Entry 4Y52 (X-ray diffraction, 3.50 A resolution); this record covers chains A and B of the 13 polymer chains in the assembly.

# Chain A
Name: DNA-directed RNA polymerase II subunit RPB1
From: Saccharomyces cerevisiae (strain ATCC 204508 / S288c)
Notes: EC 2.7.7.6
UniProtKB: P04050 (RPB1_YEAST); residue numbers follow UniProt; this construct covers 1-1733
Chain sequence (1733 residues; row label = number of the first residue in the row):
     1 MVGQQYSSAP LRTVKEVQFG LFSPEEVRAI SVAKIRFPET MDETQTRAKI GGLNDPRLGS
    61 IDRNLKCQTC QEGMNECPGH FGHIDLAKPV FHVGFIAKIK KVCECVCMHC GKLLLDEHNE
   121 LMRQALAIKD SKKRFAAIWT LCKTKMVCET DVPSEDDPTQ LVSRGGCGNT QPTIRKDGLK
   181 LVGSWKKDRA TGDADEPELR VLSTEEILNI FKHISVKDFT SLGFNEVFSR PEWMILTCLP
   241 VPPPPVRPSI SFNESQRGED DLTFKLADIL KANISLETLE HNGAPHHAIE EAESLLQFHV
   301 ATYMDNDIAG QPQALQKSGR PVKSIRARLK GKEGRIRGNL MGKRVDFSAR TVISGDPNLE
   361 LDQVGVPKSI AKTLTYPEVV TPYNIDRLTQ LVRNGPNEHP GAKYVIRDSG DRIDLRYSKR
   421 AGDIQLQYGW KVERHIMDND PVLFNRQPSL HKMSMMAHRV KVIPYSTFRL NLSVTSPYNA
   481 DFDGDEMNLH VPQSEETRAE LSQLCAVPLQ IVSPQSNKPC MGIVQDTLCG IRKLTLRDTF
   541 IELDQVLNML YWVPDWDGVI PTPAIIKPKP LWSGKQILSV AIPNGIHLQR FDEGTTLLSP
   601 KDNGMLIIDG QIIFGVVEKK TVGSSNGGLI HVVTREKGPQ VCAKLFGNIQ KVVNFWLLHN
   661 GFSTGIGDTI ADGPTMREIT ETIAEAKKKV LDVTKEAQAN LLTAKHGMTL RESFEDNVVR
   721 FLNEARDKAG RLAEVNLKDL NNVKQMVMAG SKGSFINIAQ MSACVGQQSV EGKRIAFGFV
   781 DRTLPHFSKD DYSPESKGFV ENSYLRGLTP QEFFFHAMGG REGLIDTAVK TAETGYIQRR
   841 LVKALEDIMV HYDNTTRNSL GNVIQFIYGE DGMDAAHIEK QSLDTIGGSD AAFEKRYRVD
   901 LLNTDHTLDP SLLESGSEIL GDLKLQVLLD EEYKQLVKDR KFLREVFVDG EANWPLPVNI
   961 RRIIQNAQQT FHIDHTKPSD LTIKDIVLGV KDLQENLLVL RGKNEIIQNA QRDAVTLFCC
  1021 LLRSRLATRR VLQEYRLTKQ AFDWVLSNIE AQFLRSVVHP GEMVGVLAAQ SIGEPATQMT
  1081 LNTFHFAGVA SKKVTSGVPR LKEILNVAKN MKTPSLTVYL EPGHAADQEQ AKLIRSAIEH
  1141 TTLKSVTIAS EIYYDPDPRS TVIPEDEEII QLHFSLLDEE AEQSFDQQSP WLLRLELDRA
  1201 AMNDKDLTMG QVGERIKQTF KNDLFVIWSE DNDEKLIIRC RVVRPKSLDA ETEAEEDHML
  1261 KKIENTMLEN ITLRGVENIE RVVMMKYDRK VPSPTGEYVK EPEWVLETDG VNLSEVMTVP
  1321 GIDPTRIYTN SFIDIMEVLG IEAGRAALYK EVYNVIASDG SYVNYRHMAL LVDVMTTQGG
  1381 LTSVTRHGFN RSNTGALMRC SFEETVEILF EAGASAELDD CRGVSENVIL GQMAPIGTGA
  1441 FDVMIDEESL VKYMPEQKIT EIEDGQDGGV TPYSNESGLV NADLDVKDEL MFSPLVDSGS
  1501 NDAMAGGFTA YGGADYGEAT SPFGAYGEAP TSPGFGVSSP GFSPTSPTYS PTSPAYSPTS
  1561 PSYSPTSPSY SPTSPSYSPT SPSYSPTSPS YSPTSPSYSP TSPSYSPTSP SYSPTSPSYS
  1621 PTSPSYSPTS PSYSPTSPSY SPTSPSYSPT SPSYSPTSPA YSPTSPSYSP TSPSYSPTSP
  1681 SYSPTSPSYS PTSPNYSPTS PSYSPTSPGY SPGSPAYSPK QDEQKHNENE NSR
Not modelled in the structure: 1-2, 149-150, 155-160, 187-198, 1082-1091, 1177-1186, 1244-1253, 1446-1733
Bound ions: Zn2+ site 1: Cys67, Cys70, Cys77, His80; Zn2+ site 2: Cys107, Cys110, Cys148, Cys167; Mg2+: Asp483, Asp485 (shared with 1 residue of chain R)
Swiss-Prot annotation at these positions:
  - region: Pro248 to Asp260 (Lid loop), Asn306 to Lys323 (Rudder loop), Pro810 to Glu822 (Bridging helix)
  - binding site (Zn(2+)): Cys67, Cys70, Cys77, His80, Cys107, Cys110, Cys148, Cys167
  - binding site (Mg(2+)): Asp481, Asp483, Asp485
  - modified residue: Thr1471 (Phosphothreonine)
  - cross-link (Glycyl lysine isopeptide (Lys-Gly)): Lys695 (interchain with G-Cter in ubiquitin), Lys1246 (interchain with G-Cter in ubiquitin), Lys1350 (interchain with G-Cter in ubiquitin)
  - natural variant: Ser1653 to Pro1659 (deletion: In strain: A364A)
  - mutagenesis: Lys1246 (K1246R: Impairs ubiquitination during transcription stress)

# Chain B
Name: DNA-directed RNA polymerase II subunit RPB2
From: Saccharomyces cerevisiae (strain ATCC 204508 / S288c)
Notes: EC 2.7.7.6
UniProtKB: P08518 (RPB2_YEAST); residues 1-1224 here = UniProt positions 1-1224
Chain sequence (1224 residues; numbered 1 to 1224; the number before each row is that of its first residue):
     1 MSDLANSEKY YDEDPYGFED ESAPITAEDS WAVISAFFRE KGLVSQQLDS FNQFVDYTLQ
    61 DIICEDSTLI LEQLAQHTTE SDNISRKYEI SFGKIYVTKP MVNESDGVTH ALYPQEARLR
   121 NLTYSSGLFV DVKKRTYEAI DVPGRELKYE LIAEESEDDS ESGKVFIGRL PIMLRSKNCY
   181 LSEATESDLY KLKECPFDMG GYFIINGSEK VLIAQERSAG NIVQVFKKAA PSPISHVAEI
   241 RSALEKGSRF ISTLQVKLYG REGSSARTIK ATLPYIKQDI PIVIIFRALG IIPDGEILEH
   301 ICYDVNDWQM LEMLKPCVED GFVIQDRETA LDFIGRRGTA LGIKKEKRIQ YAKDILQKEF
   361 LPHITQLEGF ESRKAFFLGY MINRLLLCAL DRKDQDDRDH FGKKRLDLAG PLLAQLFKTL
   421 FKKLTKDIFR YMQRTVEEAH DFNMKLAINA KTITSGLKYA LATGNWGEQK KAMSSRAGVS
   481 QVLNRYTYSS TLSHLRRTNT PIGRDGKLAK PRQLHNTHWG LVCPAETPEG QACGLVKNLS
   541 LMSCISVGTD PMPIITFLSE WGMEPLEDYV PHQSPDATRV FVNGVWHGVH RNPARLMETL
   601 RTLRRKGDIN PEVSMIRDIR EKELKIFTDA GRVYRPLFIV EDDESLGHKE LKVRKGHIAK
   661 LMATEYQDIE GGFEDVEEYT WSSLLNEGLV EYIDAEEEES ILIAMQPEDL EPAEANEEND
   721 LDVDPAKRIR VSHHATTFTH CEIHPSMILG VAASIIPFPD HNQSPRNTYQ SAMGKQAMGV
   781 FLTNYNVRMD TMANILYYPQ KPLGTTRAME YLKFRELPAG QNAIVAIACY SGYNQEDSMI
   841 MNQSSIDRGL FRSLFFRSYM DQEKKYGMSI TETFEKPQRT NTLRMKHGTY DKLDDDGLIA
   901 PGVRVSGEDV IIGKTTPISP DEEELGQRTA YHSKRDASTP LRSTENGIVD QVLVTTNQDG
   961 LKFVKVRVRT TKIPQIGDKF ASRHGQKGTI GITYRREDMP FTAEGIVPDL IINPHAIPSR
  1021 MTVAHLIECL LSKVAALSGN EGDASPFTDI TVEGISKLLR EHGYQSRGFE VMYNGHTGKK
  1081 LMAQIFFGPT YYQRLRHMVD DKIHARARGP MQVLTRQPVE GRSRDGGLRF GEMERDCMIA
  1141 HGAASFLKER LMEASDAFRV HICGICGLMT VIAKLNHNQF ECKGCDNKID IYQIHIPYAA
  1201 KLLFQELMAM NITPRLYTDR SRDF
Not modelled in the structure: 1-19, 71-89, 135-163, 336-344, 438-445, 503-508, 669-677, 716-721, 920-932, 1222-1224
Bound ions: Zn2+: Cys1163, Cys1166, Cys1182, Cys1185
Reported in the primary citation:
  - conformationally variable residues (side-chain flip): Gln531
  - mutagenesis - Q531A (2.6-fold): increased catalytic activity on GTP
  - mutagenesis - Q531H: unchanged catalytic activity on GTP

# Chain A / chain B interface
Residue-residue contacts - 424 pairs, chain A then chain B:
  Gln4(A) - Phe1158(B)
  Gln4(A) - Arg1159(B)  hydrogen bond (side chain-backbone)
  Gln5(A) - Arg1159(B)  hydrogen bond (backbone-side chain)
  Tyr6(A) - Arg1159(B)
  Tyr6(A) - Leu1175(B)
  Ser7(A) - Arg1159(B)
  Ser7(A) - His1161(B)  hydrogen bond
  Ser7(A) - Leu1175(B)
  Ser7(A) - Gln1193(B)
  Ser8(A) - Asn1178(B)
  Ala9(A) - Ile1191(B)  hydrophobic
  Ala9(A) - Tyr1192(B)
  Ala9(A) - Gln1193(B)
  Pro10(A) - Ile1191(B)
  Pro10(A) - Tyr1192(B)
  Pro10(A) - Gln1193(B)  hydrogen bond (backbone-backbone)
  Leu11(A) - Gln1193(B)
  Leu11(A) - Ile1194(B)  hydrophobic
  Leu11(A) - His1195(B)
  Arg12(A) - Tyr1192(B)  hydrogen bond
  Arg12(A) - Gln1193(B)  hydrogen bond (backbone-backbone)
  Arg12(A) - Ile1194(B)
  Arg12(A) - Thr1218(B)
  Thr13(A) - Thr1218(B)
  Val14(A) - Tyr1217(B)
  Lys15(A) - Tyr1217(B)  hydrogen bond (backbone-backbone)
  Lys15(A) - Thr1218(B)  hydrogen bond (side chain-backbone)
  Lys15(A) - Asp1219(B)
  Lys15(A) - Arg1220(B)  hydrogen bond (backbone-side chain)
  Glu16(A) - Arg1215(B)
  Glu16(A) - Tyr1217(B)  hydrogen bond (backbone-backbone)
  Glu16(A) - Asp1219(B)
  Glu16(A) - Arg1220(B)
  Glu16(A) - Ser1221(B)
  Val17(A) - Arg1215(B)
  Gln18(A) - Thr1213(B)
  Gln18(A) - Arg1215(B)  hydrogen bond (backbone-backbone)
  Gln18(A) - Tyr1217(B)
  Phe19(A) - Thr1213(B)
  Gly20(A) - Ile1212(B)
  Gly20(A) - Thr1213(B)  hydrogen bond (backbone-backbone)
  Leu21(A) - Asn1211(B)
  Leu21(A) - Thr1213(B)  hydrogen bond (backbone-side chain)
  Phe22(A) - Leu1168(B)  hydrophobic
  Phe22(A) - Met1208(B)  hydrophobic
  Phe22(A) - Asn1211(B)  hydrogen bond (backbone-backbone)
  Phe22(A) - Thr1213(B)
  Glu26(A) - Arg1215(B)  salt bridge
  Ala29(A) - Lys1183(B)
  Ala29(A) - Gly1184(B)
  Ile30(A) - Leu1168(B)  hydrophobic
  Ile30(A) - Thr1170(B)
  Ile30(A) - Lys1183(B)
  Ser31(A) - Lys1183(B)
  Thr69(A) - Lys1174(B)
  Cys70(A) - Lys1174(B)
  Glu72(A) - Leu1175(B)
  Glu72(A) - Asn1176(B)
  Met74(A) - Arg1116(B)
  Asn75(A) - Arg1116(B)  hydrogen bond (backbone-side chain)
  Asn75(A) - Phe1158(B)
  Glu76(A) - Phe1158(B)
  Glu76(A) - Arg1159(B)  salt bridge
  Glu76(A) - Leu1175(B)
  Pro78(A) - Phe1158(B)  hydrophobic
  Pro78(A) - Lys1201(B)
  Pro78(A) - Gln1205(B)  hydrogen bond (backbone-side chain)
  Phe81(A) - Gln1205(B)
  Phe81(A) - Met1208(B)  hydrophobic
  Phe81(A) - Ala1209(B)
  His92(A) - Met1210(B)
  Leu236(A) - Asn1211(B)
  Cys238(A) - Asn1211(B)
  Pro240(A) - Met1208(B)
  Pro240(A) - Ala1209(B)
  Pro240(A) - Asn1211(B)
  Pro242(A) - Ala1209(B)  hydrophobic
  Pro245(A) - Leu1114(B)
  Pro245(A) - Tyr1198(B)
  Pro245(A) - Lys1201(B)
  Val246(A) - Leu1114(B)
  Val246(A) - Gln1205(B)
  Val246(A) - Glu1206(B)
  Ile250(A) - Val1113(B)  hydrophobic
  Glu254(A) - Tyr866(B)
  Glu254(A) - Arg884(B)  salt bridge
  Glu254(A) - Thr916(B)
  Glu254(A) - Arg935(B)
  Glu254(A) - Asp936(B)
  Gln256(A) - Arg935(B)  hydrogen bond
  Tyr303(A) - Ala1209(B)
  Met304(A) - Met1210(B)  hydrophobic
  Arg320(A) - Lys470(B)
  Arg320(A) - Ala472(B)
  Arg320(A) - Met473(B)
  Pro321(A) - Met473(B)
  Ile325(A) - Met1210(B)  hydrophobic
  Arg328(A) - Glu1206(B)  salt bridge
  Leu329(A) - Glu1206(B)
  Arg335(A) - Leu1202(B)
  Arg335(A) - Glu1206(B)  salt bridge
  Ile336(A) - Leu1203(B)  hydrophobic
  Arg337(A) - Arg1129(B)  hydrogen bond (backbone-side chain)
  Arg337(A) - Glu1132(B)  salt bridge
  Gly338(A) - Arg1129(B)  hydrogen bond (backbone-side chain)
  Asn339(A) - Thr1115(B)
  Asn339(A) - Gln1117(B)  hydrogen bond (backbone-side chain)
  Asn339(A) - Ala1199(B)
  Leu340(A) - Ala1199(B)  hydrophobic
  Leu340(A) - Ala1200(B)
  Leu340(A) - Leu1203(B)  hydrophobic
  Met341(A) - Glu1132(B)
  Met341(A) - Arg1135(B)
  Gly342(A) - Arg1129(B)
  Gly342(A) - Phe1130(B)
  Lys343(A) - Gln1117(B)
  Lys343(A) - Phe1130(B)  hydrogen bond (backbone-backbone)
  Lys343(A) - Leu1151(B)
  Lys343(A) - Ser1155(B)  hydrogen bond
  Lys343(A) - Asp1156(B)  salt bridge
  Arg344(A) - Gln1117(B)
  Arg344(A) - Pro1118(B)
  Arg344(A) - Val1119(B)
  Arg344(A) - Glu1120(B)  salt bridge
  Arg344(A) - Gly1127(B)  hydrogen bond (side chain-backbone)
  Arg344(A) - Leu1128(B)
  Arg344(A) - Arg1129(B)
  Arg344(A) - Ser1155(B)  hydrogen bond (backbone-side chain)
  Val345(A) - Pro1118(B)
  Val345(A) - Gly1127(B)
  Val345(A) - Leu1128(B)  hydrogen bond (backbone-backbone)
  Val345(A) - Arg1150(B)
  Val345(A) - Ala1154(B)  hydrophobic
  Asp346(A) - Arg1106(B)  salt bridge
  Asp346(A) - Arg1108(B)
  Asp346(A) - Gly1109(B)
  Asp346(A) - Met1111(B)
  Asp346(A) - Pro1118(B)
  Asp346(A) - Arg1150(B)  hydrogen bond (backbone-side chain)
  Asp346(A) - Ala1154(B)
  Asp346(A) - Ser1155(B)
  Phe347(A) - Arg1106(B)  hydrogen bond (backbone-backbone)
  Phe347(A) - Ala1107(B)  hydrophobic
  Phe347(A) - Arg1150(B)  hydrogen bond (backbone-side chain)
  Ser348(A) - Ala1105(B)
  Ser348(A) - Arg1106(B)  hydrogen bond (backbone-backbone)
  Ser348(A) - Gly1127(B)
  Ser348(A) - Leu1128(B)  hydrogen bond (side chain-backbone)
  Ala349(A) - His1104(B)
  Ala349(A) - Ala1105(B)  hydrophobic
  Ala349(A) - Leu1128(B)
  Arg350(A) - Ile1103(B)
  Arg350(A) - His1104(B)  hydrogen bond (backbone-backbone)
  Arg350(A) - Leu1128(B)
  Thr351(A) - Val1099(B)
  Thr351(A) - Ile1103(B)
  Val352(A) - Gly977(B)
  Val352(A) - Val1099(B)  hydrophobic
  Gly355(A) - Tyr833(B)
  Asp356(A) - Tyr833(B)  hydrogen bond
  Pro357(A) - Ser831(B)
  Pro357(A) - Gly832(B)
  Pro357(A) - Tyr833(B)
  Asn358(A) - Tyr833(B)
  Ile370(A) - Ile1103(B)  hydrophobic
  Ile370(A) - Ala1105(B)  hydrophobic
  Thr373(A) - Ala1105(B)
  Thr373(A) - Ala1107(B)
  Leu374(A) - Arg1106(B)
  Leu374(A) - Ala1107(B)  hydrophobic
  Thr375(A) - Ala1107(B)
  Arg412(A) - Arg1108(B)
  Glu433(A) - Arg1108(B)  salt bridge
  Leu443(A) - Met1138(B)  hydrophobic
  Leu443(A) - Phe1146(B)  hydrophobic
  Asn445(A) - Glu1134(B)
  Gln447(A) - Glu1134(B)
  Ser449(A) - Met1133(B)
  Ser449(A) - Glu1134(B)  hydrogen bond
  Ser449(A) - Cys1137(B)
  His451(A) - Cys1137(B)  hydrogen bond (backbone-side chain)
  Lys452(A) - Cys1137(B)
  Lys452(A) - Ala1140(B)
  Lys452(A) - His1141(B)  hydrogen bond (backbone-side chain)
  Met455(A) - Phe1130(B)  hydrophobic
  Met455(A) - Glu1134(B)
  Met455(A) - Cys1137(B)  hydrophobic
  Met455(A) - Met1138(B)  hydrophobic
  Met455(A) - His1141(B)  hydrogen bond (backbone-side chain)
  Tyr465(A) - Ile976(B)  hydrophobic
  Ser466(A) - Gln975(B)  hydrogen bond
  Ser466(A) - Val1099(B)
  Ser466(A) - Asp1100(B)  hydrogen bond
  Ser466(A) - Ile1103(B)
  Thr467(A) - Ile976(B)
  Thr467(A) - Gly977(B)
  Arg469(A) - Ile976(B)
  Arg469(A) - Gly991(B)  hydrogen bond (side chain-backbone)
  Leu472(A) - Gln835(B)
  Thr475(A) - Glu836(B)
  Asp481(A) - Glu836(B)
  Asp481(A) - Asp837(B)
  Phe482(A) - Gln835(B)
  Phe482(A) - Glu836(B)  hydrogen bond (backbone-backbone)
  Phe482(A) - Asp837(B)
  Phe482(A) - Ser838(B)
  Phe482(A) - Thr989(B)  hydrogen bond (backbone-backbone)
  Asp483(A) - Asp837(B)  hydrogen bond (backbone-backbone)
  Asp483(A) - Lys979(B)
  Asp483(A) - Lys987(B)  salt bridge
  Asp483(A) - Gly988(B)
  Asp483(A) - Thr989(B)
  Gly484(A) - Thr989(B)
  Glu486(A) - Lys1102(B)  salt bridge
  Asn488(A) - Leu1128(B)
  His490(A) - Phe1130(B)
  His490(A) - Arg1150(B)  hydrogen bond
  Val491(A) - Arg1150(B)  hydrogen bond (backbone-side chain)
  Pro492(A) - Glu1149(B)
  Gln493(A) - Glu1149(B)  hydrogen bond (backbone-side chain)
  Ser494(A) - Glu1149(B)  hydrogen bond (backbone-side chain)
  Thr497(A) - Phe1146(B)
  Thr497(A) - Glu1149(B)
  Glu500(A) - Ala1143(B)
  Glu500(A) - Ala1144(B)  hydrogen bond (side chain-backbone)
  Glu500(A) - Ser1145(B)  hydrogen bond (side chain-backbone)
  Glu500(A) - Phe1146(B)  hydrogen bond (side chain-backbone)
  Leu501(A) - Phe1146(B)  hydrophobic
  Leu504(A) - His1141(B)
  Cys505(A) - Met1138(B)  hydrophobic
  Cys505(A) - His1141(B)
  Gln510(A) - His1141(B)  hydrogen bond
  Val524(A) - Gln835(B)
  Val524(A) - Glu836(B)
  Gln525(A) - Gln835(B)
  Gln525(A) - Glu836(B)  hydrogen bond
  Gln525(A) - Asn1013(B)
  Gln525(A) - His1015(B)  hydrogen bond
  Asp526(A) - Cys829(B)  hydrogen bond
  Asp526(A) - Gly832(B)
  Asp526(A) - Gln835(B)  hydrogen bond (backbone-side chain)
  Asp526(A) - Asn1013(B)  hydrogen bond
  Asp526(A) - His1015(B)  salt bridge
  Cys529(A) - His1015(B)
  Leu657(A) - Cys829(B)  hydrophobic
  Leu658(A) - Tyr830(B)
  Leu658(A) - Asn1074(B)  hydrogen bond (backbone-side chain)
  Leu658(A) - Leu1081(B)
  His659(A) - Asn1074(B)  hydrogen bond
  His659(A) - Thr1077(B)
  His659(A) - Lys1080(B)
  His659(A) - Leu1081(B)
  Asn660(A) - Leu1081(B)
  Asn660(A) - Met1082(B)  hydrogen bond (backbone-backbone)
  Asn660(A) - Ala1083(B)  hydrogen bond (backbone-backbone)
  Gly661(A) - Ala1083(B)
  Phe662(A) - Ala828(B)
  Phe662(A) - Cys829(B)  hydrogen bond (backbone-backbone)
  Phe662(A) - Pro1014(B)
  Phe662(A) - Ala1083(B)
  Ser663(A) - Ile827(B)  hydrogen bond (side chain-backbone)
  Ser663(A) - Gln1084(B)
  Ser663(A) - Ile1085(B)
  Ser663(A) - Phe1086(B)  hydrogen bond (side chain-backbone)
  Thr664(A) - Ile827(B)
  Thr664(A) - Pro1014(B)
  Thr664(A) - Phe1086(B)
  Gly665(A) - Leu1026(B)
  Gly665(A) - Phe1069(B)
  Gly665(A) - Phe1086(B)
  Ile666(A) - Leu1026(B)  hydrophobic
  Ile666(A) - Leu1030(B)  hydrophobic
  Ile666(A) - Arg1067(B)
  Ile666(A) - Phe1086(B)
  Gly667(A) - Arg1067(B)
  Ile670(A) - Arg1067(B)
  Asn742(A) - Phe1069(B)
  Val743(A) - Pro1018(B)  hydrophobic
  Met746(A) - Pro1014(B)
  Met746(A) - His1015(B)
  Met746(A) - Pro1018(B)  hydrophobic
  Ser751(A) - His1015(B)  hydrogen bond
  Lys752(A) - His1015(B)
  Lys752(A) - Pro1018(B)
  Lys752(A) - Ser1019(B)
  Asn757(A) - Pro1018(B)
  Asn757(A) - Ser1019(B)
  Asn757(A) - Met1021(B)  hydrogen bond
  Gln760(A) - Met1021(B)
  Met761(A) - Met1021(B)  hydrophobic
  Met761(A) - Val1023(B)  hydrophobic
  Val770(A) - Gln513(B)
  Glu771(A) - Lys510(B)
  Ile775(A) - Asn516(B)
  Ala776(A) - Asn516(B)
  Gly778(A) - Asp397(B)
  Gly778(A) - His400(B)
  Gly778(A) - His515(B)
  Gly778(A) - Asn516(B)
  Gly778(A) - Glu699(B)
  Phe779(A) - Asn516(B)
  Phe779(A) - Thr517(B)
  Phe779(A) - Glu698(B)
  Phe779(A) - Glu699(B)
  Val780(A) - Glu699(B)  hydrogen bond (backbone-side chain)
  Arg782(A) - Glu698(B)  hydrogen bond (side chain-backbone)
  Arg782(A) - Glu699(B)  hydrogen bond (side chain-backbone)
  Arg782(A) - Ser700(B)
  Arg782(A) - Ile701(B)  hydrogen bond (side chain-backbone)
  Arg782(A) - Leu702(B)
  Thr783(A) - Asn516(B)  hydrogen bond (backbone-side chain)
  Pro785(A) - Glu698(B)
  Pro785(A) - Ile701(B)
  Pro785(A) - Leu702(B)
  Pro785(A) - Ile703(B)  hydrogen bond (backbone-backbone)
  His786(A) - Trp519(B)
  His786(A) - Leu702(B)
  His786(A) - Ile703(B)
  His786(A) - Met705(B)
  His786(A) - Glu742(B)  salt bridge
  Phe787(A) - Leu702(B)
  Ser788(A) - Ala735(B)
  Lys789(A) - Arg620(B)
  Glu795(A) - Val731(B)
  Glu801(A) - Ile729(B)
  Asn802(A) - Arg728(B)
  Asn802(A) - Ile729(B)  hydrogen bond (side chain-backbone)
  Tyr804(A) - His761(B)  hydrogen bond (backbone-side chain)
  Tyr804(A) - Asn762(B)
  Tyr804(A) - Gln763(B)
  Tyr804(A) - Met1021(B)  hydrophobic
  Tyr804(A) - Val1023(B)  hydrophobic
  Leu805(A) - His761(B)  hydrogen bond (backbone-side chain)
  Leu805(A) - Val1052(B)  hydrophobic
  Arg806(A) - Pro725(B)
  Arg806(A) - Ala726(B)
  Arg806(A) - Lys727(B)  hydrogen bond (side chain-backbone)
  Arg806(A) - Arg728(B)
  Arg806(A) - Ile729(B)
  Arg806(A) - His761(B)
  Gly807(A) - Arg728(B)  hydrogen bond (backbone-side chain)
  Gly807(A) - Asp760(B)
  Gly807(A) - His761(B)
  Leu808(A) - Arg728(B)  hydrogen bond (backbone-side chain)
  Leu808(A) - Asp760(B)  hydrogen bond (backbone-backbone)
  Leu808(A) - Phe1047(B)
  Thr809(A) - Ile729(B)
  Pro810(A) - Trp519(B)
  Pro810(A) - Met705(B)  hydrophobic
  Pro810(A) - Pro745(B)  hydrophobic
  Pro810(A) - Phe1047(B)
  Gln811(A) - Met705(B)
  Gln811(A) - His733(B)
  Phe813(A) - Ile748(B)  hydrophobic
  Phe813(A) - Leu749(B)  hydrophobic
  Phe813(A) - Pro759(B)
  Phe813(A) - Asn767(B)
  Phe813(A) - Phe1047(B)  hydrophobic
  Phe814(A) - Leu514(B)  hydrophobic
  Phe814(A) - His515(B)
  Phe814(A) - Asn516(B)
  Phe814(A) - Trp519(B)  hydrophobic
  His816(A) - Gln763(B)
  His816(A) - Ser764(B)  hydrogen bond (backbone-side chain)
  Ala817(A) - Leu514(B)  hydrophobic
  Ala817(A) - Pro524(B)  hydrophobic
  Met818(A) - Leu514(B)
  Met818(A) - Asn516(B)
  Gly820(A) - Ser764(B)
  Arg821(A) - Arg512(B)  hydrogen bond (side chain-backbone)
  Arg821(A) - Leu514(B)
  Arg821(A) - Pro524(B)  hydrogen bond (side chain-backbone)
  Arg821(A) - Thr527(B)
  Arg821(A) - Gly534(B)
  Glu822(A) - Gln513(B)
  Leu824(A) - Pro765(B)  hydrophobic
  Leu824(A) - Thr768(B)
  Leu824(A) - Tyr769(B)
  Ile825(A) - Arg512(B)
  Ile825(A) - Gln513(B)
  Ile825(A) - Cys533(B)  hydrophobic
  Ala828(A) - Gly530(B)
  Arg839(A) - Glu1132(B)  salt bridge
  Val842(A) - Asp1136(B)
  Lys843(A) - Arg1135(B)
  Glu846(A) - Arg1135(B)  salt bridge
  Met1063(A) - Ile1139(B)
  Val1066(A) - Asp1136(B)
  Val1066(A) - Ile1139(B)  hydrophobic
  Gln1070(A) - Asp1136(B)
  Gln1070(A) - Cys1137(B)
  Lys1144(A) - Glu262(B)  salt bridge
  Asn1265(A) - Gly263(B)  hydrogen bond (side chain-backbone)
  Asn1265(A) - Ser264(B)
  Asn1265(A) - Ser265(B)  hydrogen bond
  Glu1269(A) - Glu262(B)
  Glu1269(A) - Gly263(B)
  Leu1409(A) - Leu1207(B)  hydrophobic
  Leu1409(A) - Ile1212(B)
  Phe1410(A) - Met1210(B)  hydrophobic
  Phe1410(A) - Ile1212(B)  hydrophobic
  Asp1420(A) - Arg1220(B)  hydrogen bond (backbone-side chain)
  Val1424(A) - Ile1139(B)  hydrophobic
  Val1428(A) - Arg1135(B)
  Val1428(A) - Leu1151(B)  hydrophobic
  Ile1429(A) - Pro1197(B)
  Ile1429(A) - Ala1200(B)
  Leu1430(A) - His1195(B)
  Leu1430(A) - Ile1196(B)
  Leu1430(A) - Pro1197(B)
  Leu1430(A) - Phe1204(B)  hydrophobic
  Gly1431(A) - Lys1148(B)
  Gly1431(A) - Met1152(B)
  Gly1431(A) - Pro1197(B)
  Gln1432(A) - Lys1148(B)
  Met1433(A) - Ala1144(B)  hydrophobic
  Met1433(A) - Ser1145(B)  hydrogen bond
  Met1433(A) - Lys1148(B)
  Ile1436(A) - Ile1139(B)
  Ile1436(A) - Gly1142(B)
  Ile1436(A) - Ala1144(B)
  Thr1438(A) - Gly1142(B)  hydrogen bond (side chain-backbone)
  Thr1438(A) - Ala1144(B)
  Gly1439(A) - Ala1144(B)
Other interface residues (no listed pair), chain A (220 interface residues in all): Val27, Val32, Gln68, Phe228, Trp233, Pro248, Arg326, Ile353, Ser354, Ser369, Pro448, Glu496, Thr527, Glu542, Asp544, Gln545, Asn654, Asp668, Thr680, Lys687, Gly753, Asp781, Leu784, Glu812, Lys1261, Ser1401, Gly1413, Arg1422, Ser1425, Ala1434, Gly1437
Other interface residues (no listed pair), chain B (208 interface residues in all): Glu312, His518, Ala695, Ala704, Arg730, Asn834, Ile918, Ile990, Thr993, Ile1017, Arg1020, Ile1027, Glu1053, His1076, Lys1079, Gly1131, Leu1147, Glu1153, Val1160, Cys1166, Ile1172, Phe1180, Pro1214, Leu1216

# Overview
220 residues of chain A face 208 of chain B across their interface, with 85 hydrogen bonds and 17 salt
bridges. Among the polar pairs are Glu26(A)-Arg1215(B), Glu76(A)-Arg1159(B) and Glu254(A)-Arg884(B). The paper
reports that Q531A of chain B increases catalytic activity on GTP; conformational variability at Gln531(B).
Chain A is DNA-directed RNA polymerase II subunit RPB1 and chain B is DNA-directed RNA polymerase II subunit
RPB2, both from Saccharomyces cerevisiae (strain ATCC 204508 / S288c); the structure, Crystal structure of
5-Carboxycytosine Recognition by RNA Polymerase II during Transcription Elongation, was determined by X-ray
diffraction (same publication as 4Y7N).
